PDB entry 6F0X | electron microscopy, 4.60 A resolution (low resolution: residue-level contacts below are approximate; hydrogen-bond / salt-bridge calls are withheld) | chains Q and Z of the 9 polymer chains in the assembly

[Chain Q]
Name: Cell division cycle protein 20 homolog
Organism: Homo sapiens
Reference sequence: Q12834 (CDC20_HUMAN); residue numbers follow UniProt; this construct covers 1-499
Sequence (499 residues; numbered 1 to 499; the number before each row is that of its first residue):
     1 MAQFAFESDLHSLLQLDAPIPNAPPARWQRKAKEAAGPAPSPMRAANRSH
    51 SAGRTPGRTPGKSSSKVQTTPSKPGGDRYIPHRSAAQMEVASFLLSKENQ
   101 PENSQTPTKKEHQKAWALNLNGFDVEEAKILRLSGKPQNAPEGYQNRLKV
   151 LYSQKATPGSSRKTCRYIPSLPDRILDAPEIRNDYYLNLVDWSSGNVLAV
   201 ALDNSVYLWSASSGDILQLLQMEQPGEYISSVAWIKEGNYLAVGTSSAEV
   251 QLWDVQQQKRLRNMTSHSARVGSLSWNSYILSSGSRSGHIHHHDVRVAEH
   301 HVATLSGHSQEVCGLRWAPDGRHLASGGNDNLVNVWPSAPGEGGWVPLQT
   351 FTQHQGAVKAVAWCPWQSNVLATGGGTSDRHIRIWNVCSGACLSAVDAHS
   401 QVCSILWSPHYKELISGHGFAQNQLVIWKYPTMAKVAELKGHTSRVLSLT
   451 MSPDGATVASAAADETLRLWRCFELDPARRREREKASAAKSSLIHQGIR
Not modelled in the structure: 1-128, 138-499
Swiss-Prot annotation at these positions:
  - modified residue: Ser41 (Phosphoserine), Lys66 (N6-acetyllysine), Thr70 (Phosphothreonine), Ser72 (Phosphoserine), Ser92 (Phosphoserine), Thr106 (Phosphothreonine), Ser153 (Phosphoserine), Thr157 (Phosphothreonine), Ser161 (Phosphoserine)
  - cross-link (Glycyl lysine isopeptide (Lys-Gly)): Lys485 (interchain with G-Cter in ubiquitin), Lys490 (interchain with G-Cter in ubiquitin)
  - natural variant: Arg182 to Arg499 (deletion: In OZEMA14), Ala211 (A211T: In OZEMA14; uncertain significance), Tyr228 (Y228C: In OZEMA14), Arg262 to Arg499 (deletion: In OZEMA14), Arg286 (R286S: Found in a patient with mosaic variagated aneuploidy syndrome 1; uncertain significance), Arg296 (R296Q: In OZEMA14; uncertain significance), Arg322 to Arg499 (deletion: In OZEMA14), Arg322 (R322Q: In OZEMA14), Trp385 (W385C: In OZEMA14), Leu439 (L439R: In OZEMA14; uncertain significance)
  - mutagenesis: Ser41 (S41A: Loss of BUB1-mediated phosphorylation and inhibition and partially defective spindle-assembly checkpoint; when associated with A-72; A-92; A-153; A-157 and A-161), Ser72 (S72A: Loss of BUB1-mediated phosphorylation and inhibition and partially defective spindle-assembly checkpoint; when associated with A-41; A-92; A-153; A-157 and A-161), Ser92 (S92A: Loss of BUB1-mediated phosphorylation and inhibition and partially defective spindle-assembly checkpoint; when associated with A-41; A-72; A-153; A-157 and A-161), Arg132 (R132A: Loss of interaction with MAD2L1), Ser153 (S153A: Loss of BUB1-mediated phosphorylation and inhibition and partially defective spindle-assembly checkpoint; when associated with A-42; A-72; A-92; A-157 and A-161), Thr157 (T157A: Loss of BUB1-mediated phosphorylation and inhibition and partially defective spindle-assembly checkpoint; when associated with A-42; A-72; A-92; A-153 and A-161), Ser161 (S161A: Loss of BUB1-mediated phosphorylation and inhibition and partially defective spindle-assembly checkpoint; when associated with A-72; A-92; A-153; A-157 and A-161), Lys485 (K485R: Does not affect its ability to bind the APC/C complex; when associated with R-490), Lys490 (K490R: Does not affect its ability to bind the APC/C complex; when associated with R-485)

[Chain Z]
Name: Mitotic spindle assembly checkpoint protein MAD2A
Organism: Homo sapiens
Reference sequence: Q13257 (MD2L1_HUMAN); numbering as in UniProt (aligned over 1-205)
Sequence (205 residues; numbered 1 to 205; the number before each row is that of its first residue):
     1 MALQLSREQGITLRGSAEIVAEFFSFGINSILYQRGIYPSETFTRVQKYG
    51 LTLLVTTDLELIKYLNNVVEQLKDWLYKCSVQKLVVVISNIESGEVLERW
   101 QFDIECDKTAKDDSAPREKSQKAIQDEIRSVIRQITATVTFLPLLEVSCS
   151 FDLLIYTDKDLVVPEKWEESGPQFITNSEEVRLRSFTTTIHKVNSMVAYK
   201 IPVND
Not modelled in the structure: 1
Disulfides: Cys79-Cys106
Swiss-Prot annotation at these positions:
  - region: Ser195 to Asp205 (Required for assuming the closed conformation and for interaction with CDC20)
  - modified residue: Ala2 (N-acetylalanine), Ser6 (Phosphoserine), Ser130 (Phosphoserine), Ser170 (Phosphoserine), Ser178 (Phosphoserine), Ser185 (Phosphoserine), Ser195 (Phosphoserine)
  - mutagenesis: Leu13 (L13A: Leads to formation the closed conformation and homodimerization. Reduces binding to MAD1L1), Trp75 (W75A: Prevents interaction with CDC20 and leads to formation of the closed conformation; when associated with A-133), Arg133 (R133A: Prevents aggregation and promotes formation of monomeric protein that slowly interconverts between the open and closed conformation), Leu153 (L153A: Leads to formation of the closed conformation; when associated with A-133), Tyr156 (Y156A: Leads to formation of the closed conformation; when associated with A-133), Ser170 (S170A: Reduces phosphorylation on serine residues; when associated with A-178. Abolishes phosphorylation on serine residues; when associated with A-178 and A-195 ...), Ser178 (S178A: Reduces phosphorylation on serine residues; when associated with A-170. Abolishes phosphorylation on serine residues; when associated with A-170 and A-195 ...), Phe186 (F186A: Prevents formation of the closed conformation and interaction with CDC20; when associated with A-133), Thr188 (T188A: Prevents formation of the closed conformation and interaction with CDC20; when associated with A-133), His191 (H191A: Prevents formation of the closed conformation and interaction with CDC20; when associated with A-133), Ser195 (S195A: Abolishes phosphorylation on serine residues; when associated with A-170 and A-178; S195D: Binds to the N and C-terminus of MAD1L1 ...), Val197 (V197A: Prevents formation of the closed conformation and interaction with CDC20; when associated with A-133), 1 further mutagenesis entry in UniProt
What the authors report for this chain:
  - contacts within the chain: Ser16-Thr188 (hydrogen bond), Ser16-His191 (hydrogen bond)

[Chain Q / chain Z interface]
Pairs across the interface (34):
  Lys129(Q) - Ile155(Z)
  Lys129(Q) - Tyr156(Z)
  Lys129(Q) - Thr157(Z)
  Lys129(Q) - Asp158(Z)
  Lys129(Q) - Lys159(Z)
  Lys129(Q) - Asp160(Z)
  Ile130(Q) - Leu154(Z)
  Ile130(Q) - Ile155(Z)
  Ile130(Q) - Glu168(Z)
  Ile130(Q) - Glu169(Z)
  Ile130(Q) - Ser170(Z)
  Ile130(Q) - Gly171(Z)
  Ile130(Q) - Pro172(Z)
  Leu131(Q) - Leu153(Z)
  Leu131(Q) - Ile155(Z)
  Leu131(Q) - Thr157(Z)
  Leu131(Q) - Trp167(Z)
  Leu131(Q) - Glu168(Z)
  Leu131(Q) - Glu169(Z)
  Arg132(Q) - Asp152(Z)
  Arg132(Q) - Leu154(Z)
  Arg132(Q) - Trp167(Z)
  Arg132(Q) - Glu168(Z)
  Arg132(Q) - Ser170(Z)
  Arg132(Q) - Gly171(Z)
  Arg132(Q) - Gln173(Z)
  Leu133(Q) - Tyr64(Z)
  Leu133(Q) - Lys166(Z)
  Leu133(Q) - Trp167(Z)
  Ser134(Q) - Tyr64(Z)
  Lys136(Q) - Tyr38(Z)
  Lys136(Q) - Glu60(Z)
  Lys136(Q) - Leu61(Z)
  Lys136(Q) - Tyr64(Z)
Other interface residues (no listed pair), chain Q (8 interface residues in all): Pro137
Other interface residues (no listed pair), chain Z (24 interface residues in all): Asp58, Trp75, Val163

[Overview]
8 residues of chain Q and 24 residues of chain Z are in contact. UniProt lists 9 mutagenesis sites on chain Q;
13 mutagenesis sites on chain Z. From the paper: contacts within the chain involving Ser16(Z), Thr188(Z) and
His191(Z).
Here chain Q is Cell division cycle protein 20 homolog and chain Z is Mitotic spindle assembly checkpoint
protein MAD2A, both from Homo sapiens. Entry 6F0X (Cryo-EM structure of TRIP13 in complex with ATP gamma S,
p31comet, C-Mad2 and Cdc20) was determined by electron microscopy.
